PDB entry 3DZY | X-ray diffraction, 3.10 A resolution | chains D and E of the 6 polymer chains in the assembly

Chain D:
Molecule: Peroxisome proliferator-activated receptor gamma
Source organism: Homo sapiens
UniProtKB: P37231 (PPARG_HUMAN); residues 74-477 here correspond to UniProt positions 102-505 (UniProt number = residue number + 28)
Sequence (419 residues; row label = number of the first residue in the row):
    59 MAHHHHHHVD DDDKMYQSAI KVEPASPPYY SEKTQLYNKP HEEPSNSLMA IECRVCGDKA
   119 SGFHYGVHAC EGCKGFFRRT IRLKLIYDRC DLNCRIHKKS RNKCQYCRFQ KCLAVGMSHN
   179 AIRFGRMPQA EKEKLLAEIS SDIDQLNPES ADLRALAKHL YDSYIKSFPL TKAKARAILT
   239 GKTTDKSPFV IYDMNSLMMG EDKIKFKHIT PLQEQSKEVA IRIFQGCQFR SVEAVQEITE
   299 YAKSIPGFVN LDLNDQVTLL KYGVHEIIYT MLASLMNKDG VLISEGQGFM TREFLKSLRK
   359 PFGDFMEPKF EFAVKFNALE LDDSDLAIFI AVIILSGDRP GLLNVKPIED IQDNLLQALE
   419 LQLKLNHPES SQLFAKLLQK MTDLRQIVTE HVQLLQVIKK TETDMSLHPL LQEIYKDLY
Unresolved in the structure: 59-107, 260-275
Construct notes: expression tag (59-73)
Metal / ion sites: Zn2+ site 1: Cys111, Cys114, Cys128, Cys131; Zn2+ site 2: Cys148, Cys152, Cys162, Cys165
Small-molecule neighbours: brl49653 (BRL; 2,4-thiazolidiinedione, 5-[[4-[2-(methyl-2-pyridinylamino)ethoxy]phenyl]methyl]-(9cl)): Ile281, Phe282, Gly284, Cys285, Gln286, Arg288, Ser289, His323, Ile326, Tyr327, Leu330, Val339, Ile341, Met348, Leu353, Phe363, Met364, His449, Leu453, Leu469, Tyr473
What the authors report for this chain:
  - mutagenesis - F347A: decreased binding to PPRE
  - mutagenesis - F347A: abolished binding to brl49653
  - mutagenesis - F347A: decreased signaling in response to rosiglitazone

Chain E:
Molecule: NCOA2 Peptide
UniProtKB: Q15596 (NCOA2_HUMAN); numbering as in UniProt (aligned over 685-697)
Sequence (13 residues; each row starts with the number of its first residue):
   685 EKHKILHRLL QDS
Unresolved in the structure: 685-687

Chain D / chain E interface:
Pairs across the interface (14):
  Gln294(D) with Leu693(E)
  Thr297(D) with Leu693(E)
  Lys301(D) with Leu693(E), hydrogen bond (side chain-backbone); Leu694(E); Asp696(E), hydrogen bond (side chain-backbone); Ser697(E)
  Leu311(D) with His691(E); Gln695(E)
  Val315(D) with His691(E); Leu694(E), hydrophobic
  Leu318(D) with Leu694(E), hydrophobic
  Leu468(D) with Ile689(E), hydrophobic
  Glu471(D) with Lys688(E), hydrogen bond (side chain-backbone); Ile689(E)
Also at the interface, not in a pair above, chain D (14 interface residues in all): Val293, Glu298, Phe306, Gln314, Ile472, Lys474
Also at the interface, not in a pair above, chain E (9 interface residues in all): Leu690

Summary:
The interface between chain D and chain E involves 14 residues on one side and 9 on the other; the contacts
include 3 hydrogen bonds. Among the polar pairs are Lys301(D)-Leu693(E), Lys301(D)-Asp696(E) and
Glu471(D)-Lys688(E). The paper reports that F347A of chain D reduces binding to PPRE; F347A of chain D
abolishes binding to brl49653.
Here chain D is Peroxisome proliferator-activated receptor gamma (Homo sapiens) and chain E is NCOA2 Peptide.
Entry 3DZY (Intact PPAR gamma - RXR alpha Nuclear Receptor Complex on DNA bound with Rosiglitazone, 9-cis
Retinoic ...) was determined by X-ray diffraction together with 3DZU and 3E00 from the same study.
